5NIL - chains A and F of the 11 polymer chains in the assembly; structure by electron microscopy, 5.30 A resolution (low resolution: residue-level contacts below are approximate; hydrogen-bond / salt-bridge calls are withheld).

[Chain A]
Name: Outer membrane protein TolC
Organism: Escherichia coli (strain K12)
UniProt: P02930 (TOLC_ECOLI); residues 1-471 here correspond to UniProt positions 23-493 (UniProt number = residue number + 22)
Sequence (479 residues; row label = number of the first residue in the row):
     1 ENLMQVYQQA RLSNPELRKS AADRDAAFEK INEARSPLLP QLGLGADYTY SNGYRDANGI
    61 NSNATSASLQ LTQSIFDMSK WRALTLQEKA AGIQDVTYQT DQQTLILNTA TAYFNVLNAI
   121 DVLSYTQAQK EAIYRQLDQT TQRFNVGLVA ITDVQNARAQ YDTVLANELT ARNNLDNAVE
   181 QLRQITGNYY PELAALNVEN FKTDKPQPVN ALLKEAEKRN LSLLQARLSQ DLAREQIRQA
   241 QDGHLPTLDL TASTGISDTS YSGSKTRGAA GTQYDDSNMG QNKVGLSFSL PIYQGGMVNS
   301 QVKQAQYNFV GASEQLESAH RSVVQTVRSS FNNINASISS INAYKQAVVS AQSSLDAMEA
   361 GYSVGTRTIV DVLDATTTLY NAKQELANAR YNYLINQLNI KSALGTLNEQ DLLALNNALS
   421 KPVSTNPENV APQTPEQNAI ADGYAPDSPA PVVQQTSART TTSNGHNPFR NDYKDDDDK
Disordered / not traced: 429-479
Sequence notes: conflict Leu169 (Val191 in P02930); expression tag (472-479)

[Chain F]
Name: Macrolide export protein MacA
Organism: Escherichia coli (strain K12)
UniProt: P75830 (MACA_ECOLI); numbering as in UniProt (aligned over 1-371)
Sequence (371 residues; each row starts with the number of its first residue):
     1 MKKRKTVKKR YVIALVIVIA GLITLWRILN APVPTYQTLI VRPGDLQQSV LATGKLDALR
    61 KVDVGAQVSG QLKTLSVAIG DKVKKDQLLG VIDPEQAENQ IKEVEATLME LRAQRQQAEA
   121 ELKLARVTYS RQQRLAQTQA VSQQDLDNAA TEMAVKQAQI GTIDAQIKRN QASLDTAKTN
   181 LDYTRIVAPM AGEVTQITTL QGQTVIAAQQ APNILTLADM SAMLVKAQVS EADVIHLKPG
   241 QKAWFTVLGD QLTRYEGQIK DVLPTPEKVN DAIFYYARFE VPNPNGLLRL DMTAQVHIQL
   301 TDVKNVLTIP LSALGDPVGD NRYKVKLLRN GETREREVTI GARNDTDVEI VKGLEAGDEV
   361 VIGEAKPGAA Q
Disordered / not traced: 1-31
Sequence notes: conflict Gln139 (Lys in P75830), Asn148 (Thr in P75830), Gln251 (Pro in P75830)
What the authors report for this chain:
  - mutagenesis - Q209A: unchanged growth in response to erythromycin

[Interface between chain A and chain F]
Pairs across the interface (8; chain A residue first):
  Gly147(A) with Ser142(F); Gln143(F); Gln144(F)
  Leu148(A) with Val141(F); Ser142(F); Gln144(F)
  Val149(A) with Ser142(F)
  Ala150(A) with Val141(F)
Interface residues without a listed pair, chain A (6 interface residues in all): Phe144, Ile151
Interface residues without a listed pair, chain F (5 interface residues in all): Gln139

[Summary]
6 residues of chain A face 5 of chain F across their interface. The paper reports that Q209A of chain F leaves
growth in response to erythromycin unchanged.
Here chain A is Outer membrane protein TolC and chain F is Macrolide export protein MacA, both from
Escherichia coli (strain K12). Entry 5NIL (Structure of the MacAB-TolC ABC-type tripartite multidrug efflux
pump-MacB section) was determined by electron microscopy, deposited together with 5NIK.
